Entry 8KHR (electron microscopy, 3.25 A resolution); this record covers chains C and L of the 5 polymer chains in the assembly.

# Chain C
Molecule: Soluble gp42
From: Epstein-Barr virus (strain GD1)
UniProtKB: P0C6Z5 (GP42_EBVG); numbering as in UniProt (aligned over 34-223)
Amino-acid sequence (196 residues; each row starts with the number of its first residue):
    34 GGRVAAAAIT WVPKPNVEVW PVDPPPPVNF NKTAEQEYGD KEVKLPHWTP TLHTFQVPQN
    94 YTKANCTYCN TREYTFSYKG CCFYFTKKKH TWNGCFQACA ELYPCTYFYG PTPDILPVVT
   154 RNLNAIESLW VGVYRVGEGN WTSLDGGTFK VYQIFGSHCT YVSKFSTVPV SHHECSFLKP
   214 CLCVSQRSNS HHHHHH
Unresolved in the structure: 34-42, 216-229
Sequence notes: expression tag (224-229)

# Chain L
Molecule: 2C1 light chain
From: Homo sapiens
Amino-acid sequence (107 residues; row label = number of the first residue in the row):
     1 DIRLTQSPSS LPASVGDRVT ITCRASQDIA TYLAWYQQKP GRAPNLLIYA TSTLQSGVPP
    61 RFSGSRSGTD FTLTISSLQP EDFATYYCQQ LRTYPITFGQ GTRLEIK
Disulfides: Cys23-Cys88

# How chain C and chain L interact
Contacting residue pairs (5; chain C residue first):
  Phe188(C) - Arg92(L)
  Tyr194(C) - Ala30(L)
  Tyr194(C) - Arg92(L)
  Phe198(C) - Pro95(L)  hydrophobic
  His206(C) - Ile29(L)
Also at the interface, not in a pair above, chain C (7 interface residues in all): His205, Phe210, Lys212
The authors on this interface:
  - residue pairs: Tyr194(C)-Arg92(L) (hydrogen bond), Pro95(L)-Phe198(C) (hydrophobic contact)
  - epitope / paratope residues, chain C: Tyr194(C), Phe198(C), His205(C), His206(C)
  - epitope / paratope residues, chain L: Arg92(L), Pro95(L)

# Overview
7 residues of chain C face 4 of chain L across their interface. The paper describes a hydrogen bond between
Tyr194(C) and Arg92(L); a hydrophobic contact between Pro95(L) and Phe198(C). From the paper: epitope/paratope
residues Tyr194(C), Phe198(C) and Arg92(L) among others.
Here chain C is Soluble gp42 (Epstein-Barr virus (strain GD1)) and chain L is 2C1 light chain (Homo sapiens).
Entry 8KHR (Cryo-EM structure of EBV gH/gL-gp42 in complex with fab 2C1) was determined by electron
microscopy.
